PDB entry 5HJM | X-ray diffraction, 1.76 A resolution | chain A

== Chain A ==
Molecule: tRNA (guanine(37)-N1)-methyltransferase Trm5a
Organism: Pyrococcus abyssi (strain GE5 / Orsay)
Notes: EC 2.1.1.228
Reference sequence: Q9V2G1 (TRM5A_PYRAB); numbering as in UniProt (aligned over 1-333)
Sequence (352 residues; each row starts with the number of its first residue; numbers below 1 keep their minus sign (Met-18 is residue -18)):
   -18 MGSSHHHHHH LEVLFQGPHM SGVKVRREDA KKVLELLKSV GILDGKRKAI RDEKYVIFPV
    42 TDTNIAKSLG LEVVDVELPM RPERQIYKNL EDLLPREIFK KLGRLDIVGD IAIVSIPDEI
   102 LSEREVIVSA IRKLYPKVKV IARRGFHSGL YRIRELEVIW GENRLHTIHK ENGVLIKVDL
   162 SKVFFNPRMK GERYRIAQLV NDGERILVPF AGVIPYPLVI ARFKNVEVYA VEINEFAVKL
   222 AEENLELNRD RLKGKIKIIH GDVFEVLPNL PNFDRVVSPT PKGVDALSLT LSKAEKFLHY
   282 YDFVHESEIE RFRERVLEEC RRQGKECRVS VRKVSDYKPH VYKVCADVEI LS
Unresolved in the structure: -18 to -16
Sequence notes: expression tag (-18 to 0)
Residues lining bound ligands:
  - homoserine lactone (HSL): Val265, Asp266, Leu268, Tyr281, Asp283, Phe293, Arg296
  - 5'-deoxy-5'-methylthioadenosine (MTA): Leu131, Tyr132, Arg133, Phe165, Phe191, Gly193, Val212, Glu213, Ile214, Asn215, Gly242, Asp243, Val244, Phe245, Pro262
UniProt features mapped onto this chain:
  - binding site (S-adenosyl-L-methionine): Arg174, Phe191, Glu213, Ile214, Asp243, Val244
  - mutagenesis: Arg133 (R133A: Strong decrease in both activities), Phe165 (F165A: Lack of activity), Glu173 (E173A: Decrease in both activities), Arg174 (R174A: Decrease in both activities), Glu213 (E213A: Lack of activity), Pro260 (P260N: Lack of tRNA(Phe):m1G methyltransferase activity, but does not affect tRNA(Phe):imG2 methyltransferase activity), Pro262 (P262A: Strong decrease in both activities)
From the paper describing this entry:
  - binding site for 5'-deoxy-5'-methylthioadenosine: Glu213, Asp243, Val244
  - conformationally variable residues (side-chain flip): Phe165

== Overview ==
Bound to chain A: 5'-deoxy-5'-methylthioadenosine and homoserine lactone. UniProt lists 6
S-adenosyl-L-methionine-binding residues and 7 mutagenesis sites. From the paper: a binding site for
5'-deoxy-5'-methylthioadenosine at Glu213, Asp243 and Val244; conformational variability at Phe165.
Chain A is tRNA (guanine(37)-N1)-methyltransferase Trm5a (Pyrococcus abyssi (strain GE5 / Orsay)); the
structure, Crystal Structure of Pyrococcus abyssi Trm5a complexed with MTA, was determined by X-ray
diffraction, deposited together with 5HJI, 5HJJ and 5HJK.
